Entry 4JVB (X-ray diffraction, 1.75 A resolution); this record covers chain B.

# Chain B
Name: Retinal rod rhodopsin-sensitive cGMP 3', 5'-cyclic phosphodiesterase subunit delta
Organism: Homo sapiens
UniProtKB: O43924 (PDE6D_HUMAN); numbering as in UniProt (aligned over 1-150)
Sequence (152 residues; numbered -1 to 150; the number before each row is that of its first residue; numbers below 1 keep their minus sign (Gly-1 is residue -1)):
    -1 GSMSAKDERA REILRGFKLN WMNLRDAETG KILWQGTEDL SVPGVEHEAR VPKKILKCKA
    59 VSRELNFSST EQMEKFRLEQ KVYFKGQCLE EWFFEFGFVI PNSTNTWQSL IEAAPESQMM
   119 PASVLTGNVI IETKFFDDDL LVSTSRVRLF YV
Disordered / not traced: -1 to 1, 113-115
Construct notes: expression tag (-1 to 0)
Residues lining bound ligands: rac-2 (1M0; 1-benzyl-2-(4-{[(2R)-2-(2-phenyl-1H-benzimidazol-1-yl)pent-4-en-1-yl]oxy}phenyl)-1H-benzimidazole): Leu17, Met20, Leu22, Trp32, Leu38, Ser39, Ala47, Val49, Ile53, Leu54, Lys57, Ala58, Val59, Arg61, Leu63, Gln78, Val80, Glu88, Trp90, Ile109, Glu110, Ala111, Met117, Val127, Ile129, Thr131, Phe133, Val145, Leu147, Tyr149
Swiss-Prot annotation at these positions:
  - region: Arg144 to Val150 (Required for association with membranes)

# Summary
Bound to chain B: rac-2.
Chain B is Retinal rod rhodopsin-sensitive cGMP 3', 5'-cyclic phosphodiesterase subunit delta (Homo sapiens);
the structure, Crystal structure of PDE6D in complex with the inhibitor rac-2, was determined by X-ray
diffraction (same publication as 4JV6, 4JV8 and 4JVF).
